Entry 8QXT (electron microscopy, 2.90 A resolution); this record covers chains E and K of the 21 polymer chains in the assembly.

[Chain E (and K)]
Protein: Chaperonin GroEL
Organism: Escherichia coli BL21(DE3)
Notes: EC 5.6.1.7; chain K of this document is another copy of the same molecule, construct and numbering; everything in this record applies to it too
UniProtKB: P0A6F5 (CH60_ECOLI); residue numbers follow UniProt; this construct covers 2-548
Amino-acid sequence (547 residues; row label = number of the first residue in the row):
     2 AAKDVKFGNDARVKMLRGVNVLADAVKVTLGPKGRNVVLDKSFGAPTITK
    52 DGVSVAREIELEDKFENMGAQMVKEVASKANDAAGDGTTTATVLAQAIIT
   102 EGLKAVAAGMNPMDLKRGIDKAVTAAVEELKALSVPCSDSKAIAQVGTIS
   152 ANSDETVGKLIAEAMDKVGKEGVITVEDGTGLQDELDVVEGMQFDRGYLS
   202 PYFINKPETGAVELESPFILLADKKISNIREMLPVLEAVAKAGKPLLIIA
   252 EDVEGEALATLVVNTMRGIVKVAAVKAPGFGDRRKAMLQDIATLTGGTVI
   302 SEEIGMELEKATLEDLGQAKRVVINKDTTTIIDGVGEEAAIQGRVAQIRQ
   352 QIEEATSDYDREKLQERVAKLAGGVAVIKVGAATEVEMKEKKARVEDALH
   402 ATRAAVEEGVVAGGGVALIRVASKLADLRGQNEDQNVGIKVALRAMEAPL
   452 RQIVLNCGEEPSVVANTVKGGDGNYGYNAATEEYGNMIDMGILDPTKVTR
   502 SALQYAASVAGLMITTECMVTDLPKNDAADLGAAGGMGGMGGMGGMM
Disordered / not traced: 526-548 (chain K: 527-548)
Metal / ion sites: K+: T30, K51, T90 (together with ADP); Mg2+: D87 (together with ADP)
Ligand contacts: ADP / beryllium trifluoride: T30, L31, G32, P33, K51, D52, G53, D87, G88, T89, T90, T91, I150, D398, G414, G415, G416, I454, Y478, N479, A480, A481, I493, D495

[Interface between chain E and chain K]
Pairs across the interface - 5 pairs, chain E then chain K:
  K105(E) - A109(K)
  K105(E) - G110(K)
  A108(E) - A109(K)  hydrophobic
  A109(E) - M111(K)  hydrophobic
  M111(E) - E434(K)
Also at the interface, not in a pair above, chain E (5 interface residues in all): V438
Also at the interface, not in a pair above, chain K (5 interface residues in all): V438

[Summary]
Chain E and chain K each contribute 5 residues to their interface. Ligands of chain E: ADP / beryllium
trifluoride. The K+ site is built by T30(E), K51(E) and T90(E).
Both chains are Chaperonin GroEL (Escherichia coli BL21(DE3)). Entry 8QXT (CryoEM structure of a
GroEL14-GroES7 complex in presence of ADP-BeFx with narrow GroEL7 trans ring conformation) was determined by
electron microscopy (same publication as 8P4M, 8P4N, 8P4O, 8P4R, 8QXS, 8QXU and 8QXV).
